Entry 1UC5 (X-ray diffraction, 2.30 A resolution); this record covers chains A and L of the 6 polymer chains in the assembly.

[Chain A (and L)]
Name: diol dehydrase alpha subunit
From: Klebsiella oxytoca
Notes: EC 4.2.1.28; chain L of this document is another copy of the same molecule, construct and numbering; everything in this record applies to it too
UniProt: Q59470 (Q59470_KLEOX); numbering as in UniProt (aligned over 1-554)
Chain sequence (554 residues; numbered 1 to 554; the number before each row is that of its first residue):
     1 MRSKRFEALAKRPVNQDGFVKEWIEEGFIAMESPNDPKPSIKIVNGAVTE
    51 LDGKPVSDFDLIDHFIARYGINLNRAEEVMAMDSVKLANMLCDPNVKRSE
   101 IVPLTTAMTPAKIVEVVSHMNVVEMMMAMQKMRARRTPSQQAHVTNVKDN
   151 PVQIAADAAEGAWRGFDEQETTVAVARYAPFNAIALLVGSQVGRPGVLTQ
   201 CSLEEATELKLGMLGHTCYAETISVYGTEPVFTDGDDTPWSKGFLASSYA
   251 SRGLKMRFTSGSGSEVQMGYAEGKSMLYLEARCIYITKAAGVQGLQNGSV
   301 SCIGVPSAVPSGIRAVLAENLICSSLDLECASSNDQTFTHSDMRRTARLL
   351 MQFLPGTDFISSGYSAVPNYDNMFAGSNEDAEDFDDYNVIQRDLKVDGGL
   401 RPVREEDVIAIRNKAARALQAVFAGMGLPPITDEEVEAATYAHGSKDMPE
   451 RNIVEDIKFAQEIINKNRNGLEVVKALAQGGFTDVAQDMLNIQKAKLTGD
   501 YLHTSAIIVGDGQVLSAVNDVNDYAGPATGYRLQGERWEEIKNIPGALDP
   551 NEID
Unresolved in the structure: 552-554
Ion coordination: K+: Q141, E170, E221, Q296, S362 (together with r-1,2-propanediol)
Small-molecule neighbours:
  - cyanocobalamin (CNC): T172, V173, A174, A176, S202, L203, E204, E205, T222, S224, Y226, D234, G235, Q267, M268, S301, C302, Q336, M373, F374, A375
  - r-1,2-propanediol (PGR): H143, E170, S202, E221, T222, Q296, V300, S301, D335, Q336, S362, G363, F374

[How chain A and chain L interact]
Pairs across the interface - 206 pairs, chain A then chain L:
  M1(A) - E405(L)
  M1(A) - E437(L)
  M1(A) - Y441(L)
  R2(A) - E405(L)  salt bridge
  R2(A) - Y441(L)
  S3(A) - E405(L)  hydrogen bond (backbone-side chain)
  S3(A) - I409(L)
  S3(A) - Y441(L)
  K4(A) - Y441(L)  hydrogen bond (backbone-backbone)
  K4(A) - A442(L)
  K4(A) - H443(L)
  K4(A) - D447(L)  salt bridge
  R5(A) - D157(L)  salt bridge
  R5(A) - E160(L)  salt bridge
  R5(A) - A366(L)  hydrogen bond (side chain-backbone)
  R5(A) - V367(L)
  R5(A) - P368(L)
  R5(A) - A381(L)
  R5(A) - A442(L)
  R5(A) - H443(L)  hydrogen bond
  F6(A) - R164(L)
  F6(A) - V403(L)
  F6(A) - R404(L)
  F6(A) - E405(L)
  F6(A) - V408(L)  hydrophobic
  A8(A) - H443(L)
  L9(A) - R164(L)
  L9(A) - A381(L)
  L9(A) - E382(L)
  L9(A) - F384(L)  hydrophobic
  L9(A) - D385(L)
  R12(A) - E382(L)  hydrogen bond (side chain-backbone)
  R12(A) - D383(L)  salt bridge
  R12(A) - D386(L)  salt bridge
  V14(A) - D386(L)
  V14(A) - V389(L)  hydrophobic
  N15(A) - D385(L)  hydrogen bond
  F19(A) - V389(L)  hydrophobic
  F19(A) - R392(L)
  F19(A) - G546(L)
  F19(A) - A547(L)
  F19(A) - L548(L)  hydrogen bond (backbone-backbone)
  V20(A) - R392(L)  hydrogen bond (backbone-side chain)
  V20(A) - L548(L)
  K21(A) - A547(L)
  K21(A) - L548(L)  hydrogen bond (backbone-backbone)
  K21(A) - D549(L)
  K21(A) - P550(L)
  W23(A) - P550(L)  hydrophobic
  W23(A) - N551(L)
  E32(A) - K395(L)  salt bridge
  V85(A) - P527(L)
  V85(A) - A528(L)  hydrophobic
  A88(A) - P527(L)
  N89(A) - N95(L)  hydrogen bond
  N89(A) - A525(L)
  N89(A) - P527(L)
  C92(A) - M127(L)  hydrophobic
  C92(A) - P527(L)
  D93(A) - D93(L)
  D93(A) - P94(L)
  D93(A) - N95(L)  hydrogen bond
  P94(A) - D93(L)
  P94(A) - P94(L)
  N95(A) - N89(L)  hydrogen bond
  N95(A) - D93(L)  hydrogen bond
  H119(A) - P527(L)
  H119(A) - A528(L)  hydrogen bond (backbone-backbone)
  H119(A) - R532(L)
  N121(A) - Q130(L)  hydrogen bond
  N121(A) - R532(L)
  V123(A) - M126(L)
  V123(A) - M127(L)
  V123(A) - Q130(L)
  V123(A) - L354(L)
  V123(A) - P355(L)
  E124(A) - Q130(L)
  E124(A) - Y524(L)  hydrogen bond
  E124(A) - G526(L)
  E124(A) - P527(L)
  E124(A) - R532(L)  salt bridge
  M126(A) - V123(L)
  M126(A) - L354(L)  hydrophobic
  M127(A) - C92(L)  hydrophobic
  M127(A) - V123(L)  hydrophobic
  M127(A) - M127(L)  hydrophobic
  Q130(A) - N121(L)  hydrogen bond
  Q130(A) - V123(L)
  D157(A) - R5(L)  salt bridge
  E160(A) - R5(L)  salt bridge
  R164(A) - F6(L)
  R164(A) - L9(L)
  S307(A) - D393(L)
  A308(A) - R392(L)  hydrogen bond (backbone-side chain)
  V309(A) - R392(L)
  P310(A) - R392(L)
  P310(A) - W538(L)  hydrophobic
  P310(A) - K542(L)
  S311(A) - R392(L)  hydrogen bond (backbone-backbone)
  S311(A) - D393(L)
  S311(A) - W538(L)
  G312(A) - D393(L)  hydrogen bond (backbone-backbone)
  I313(A) - D393(L)  hydrogen bond (backbone-backbone)
  I313(A) - L394(L)  hydrophobic
  R314(A) - D393(L)  hydrogen bond (backbone-backbone)
  R314(A) - L394(L)
  R314(A) - K395(L)
  S341(A) - D386(L)  hydrogen bond
  D342(A) - D342(L)
  M343(A) - R345(L)
  M343(A) - T346(L)
  M343(A) - D383(L)
  M343(A) - D386(L)
  R344(A) - V389(L)
  R344(A) - D393(L)  salt bridge
  R345(A) - M343(L)
  T346(A) - M343(L)
  T346(A) - T346(L)
  A347(A) - L350(L)  hydrophobic
  L350(A) - A347(L)  hydrophobic
  L350(A) - L350(L)  hydrophobic
  M351(A) - L354(L)  hydrophobic
  L354(A) - V123(L)  hydrophobic
  L354(A) - M126(L)  hydrophobic
  L354(A) - M351(L)  hydrophobic
  P355(A) - V123(L)
  A366(A) - R5(L)
  V367(A) - R5(L)
  P368(A) - R5(L)
  A381(A) - R5(L)
  A381(A) - L9(L)
  E382(A) - L9(L)
  E382(A) - R12(L)  hydrogen bond (backbone-side chain)
  D383(A) - R12(L)  salt bridge
  D383(A) - M343(L)
  D385(A) - L9(L)
  D385(A) - N15(L)  hydrogen bond
  D386(A) - R12(L)  salt bridge
  D386(A) - V14(L)
  D386(A) - S341(L)  hydrogen bond
  D386(A) - M343(L)
  V389(A) - V14(L)  hydrophobic
  V389(A) - F19(L)  hydrophobic
  V389(A) - R344(L)
  I390(A) - R344(L)
  I390(A) - A347(L)  hydrophobic
  R392(A) - F19(L)
  R392(A) - V20(L)  hydrogen bond (side chain-backbone)
  R392(A) - A308(L)  hydrogen bond (side chain-backbone)
  R392(A) - V309(L)
  R392(A) - P310(L)
  R392(A) - S311(L)  hydrogen bond (backbone-backbone)
  D393(A) - S307(L)
  D393(A) - S311(L)
  D393(A) - G312(L)  hydrogen bond (backbone-backbone)
  D393(A) - I313(L)  hydrogen bond (backbone-backbone)
  D393(A) - R314(L)  hydrogen bond (backbone-backbone)
  D393(A) - R344(L)  salt bridge
  L394(A) - I313(L)  hydrophobic
  L394(A) - R314(L)
  L394(A) - M351(L)  hydrophobic
  K395(A) - E32(L)  salt bridge
  K395(A) - R314(L)
  V403(A) - F6(L)
  R404(A) - F6(L)
  E405(A) - R2(L)  salt bridge
  E405(A) - S3(L)  hydrogen bond (side chain-backbone)
  E405(A) - F6(L)
  V408(A) - F6(L)  hydrophobic
  E437(A) - M1(L)
  Y441(A) - M1(L)
  Y441(A) - R2(L)
  Y441(A) - S3(L)
  Y441(A) - K4(L)  hydrogen bond (backbone-backbone)
  A442(A) - R5(L)
  H443(A) - K4(L)
  H443(A) - R5(L)  hydrogen bond
  H443(A) - A8(L)
  D447(A) - K4(L)  salt bridge
  Y524(A) - E124(L)  hydrogen bond
  A525(A) - N89(L)
  G526(A) - E124(L)
  P527(A) - V85(L)
  P527(A) - A88(L)
  P527(A) - N89(L)
  P527(A) - C92(L)
  P527(A) - H119(L)
  P527(A) - E124(L)
  A528(A) - V85(L)  hydrophobic
  A528(A) - H119(L)  hydrogen bond (backbone-backbone)
  R532(A) - H119(L)
  R532(A) - N121(L)
  R532(A) - E124(L)  salt bridge
  W538(A) - P310(L)  hydrophobic
  W538(A) - S311(L)
  K542(A) - E22(L)  salt bridge
  K542(A) - P310(L)
  G546(A) - F19(L)
  A547(A) - F19(L)
  A547(A) - K21(L)  hydrogen bond (backbone-side chain)
  L548(A) - F19(L)  hydrogen bond (backbone-backbone)
  L548(A) - V20(L)
  L548(A) - K21(L)  hydrogen bond (backbone-backbone)
  P550(A) - K21(L)
  P550(A) - W23(L)  hydrophobic
  N551(A) - W23(L)  hydrogen bond
Also at the interface, not in a pair above, chain A (98 interface residues in all): E22, M120, V122, F384, V396, I409, R412, N543, P545, D549
Also at the interface, not in a pair above, chain L (98 interface residues in all): M120, V122, I390, V396, R412, I544, P545

[Summary]
Chain A and chain L each contribute 98 residues to their interface; the contacts include 41 hydrogen bonds and
19 salt bridges. Among the polar pairs are R2(A)-E405(L), K4(A)-D447(L) and R5(A)-D157(L). Bound to chain A:
r-1,2-propanediol and cyanocobalamin.
Chain A and chain L are both diol dehydrase alpha subunit (Klebsiella oxytoca); the structure, Structure of
diol dehydratase complexed with (R)-1,2-propanediol, was determined by X-ray diffraction (same publication as
1UC4).
